Entry 8G6F (electron microscopy, 2.58 A resolution); this record covers chains a and b of the 28 polymer chains in the assembly.

Chain a:
Protein: Proteasome subunit beta-6
From: Plasmodium falciparum Dd2
UniProtKB: A0A2I0BU46 (A0A2I0BU46_PLAFO); numbering as in UniProt (aligned over 1-240)
Chain sequence (240 residues; row label = number of the first residue in the row):
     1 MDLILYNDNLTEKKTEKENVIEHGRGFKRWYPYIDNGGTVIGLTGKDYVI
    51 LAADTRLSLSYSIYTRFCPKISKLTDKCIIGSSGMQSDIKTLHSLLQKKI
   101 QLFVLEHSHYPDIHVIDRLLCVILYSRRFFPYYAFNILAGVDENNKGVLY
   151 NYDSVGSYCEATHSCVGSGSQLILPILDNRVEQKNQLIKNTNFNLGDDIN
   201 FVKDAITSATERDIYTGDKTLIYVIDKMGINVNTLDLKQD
Unresolved in the structure: 1-25
Construct notes: engineered mutation Asp-117 (Ala in A0A2I0BU46)
Ligand contacts: WLW-vs (7F1; (2S)-N-[(E,2S)-1-(1H-indol-3-yl)-4-methylsulfonyl-but-3-en-2-yl]-2-[[(2S)-3-(1H-indol-3-yl)-2-(2-morpholin-4-ylethanoylamino)propanoyl]amino]-4-methyl-pentanamide): Phe-135, Asn-151, Asp-153, Ser-154, Tyr-158, Glu-160
From the paper describing this entry:
  - binding site for WLW-vs: Phe-135, Asp-153, Tyr-158

Chain b:
Protein: Proteasome subunit beta-7
From: Plasmodium falciparum Dd2
UniProtKB: A0A0L7LW03 (A0A0L7LW03_PLAF4); residue numbers follow UniProt; this construct covers 1-265
Chain sequence (265 residues; each row starts with the number of its first residue):
     1 MTLGPVVTGTSVIAIKYKHGIMIAADRKASYGSYAKFQNVERIFKINNKT
    51 VMGFSGELADAQYLHELLTRKNINNLSEKKRKEDMYTPQHYHSYVSRVFY
   101 VRKNRIDPLFNNIIIAGINSQKYDNNDDNVLLYTNKNNDDEQNEYKNNEE
   151 YKEIHKDDLYIGFVDMHGTNFCDDYITTGYARYFALTLLRDHYKDNMTEE
   201 EARILINECLRILYFRDATSSNFIQIVKVTSKGVEYEEPYILPCVLNSAD
   251 YVYPSTLLPPAGCMW
Unresolved in the structure: 1, 139-146

Interface between chain a and chain b:
Pairs across the interface (41; chain a residue first):
  Phe-27(a) / Leu-3(b)  hydrophobic
  Phe-27(a) / Gly-4(b)
  Phe-27(a) / Pro-5(b)
  Trp-30(a) / Lys-103(b)
  Trp-30(a) / Pro-108(b)  hydrophobic
  Trp-30(a) / Met-166(b)
  Trp-30(a) / His-167(b)
  Tyr-31(a) / His-167(b)  hydrogen bond (backbone-side chain)
  Pro-32(a) / Lys-103(b)
  Pro-32(a) / His-167(b)
  Tyr-33(a) / His-167(b)
  Ile-34(a) / His-167(b)
  Ile-34(a) / Thr-169(b)
  Asn-36(a) / Thr-169(b)
  Leu-57(a) / Phe-171(b)  hydrophobic
  Leu-59(a) / Arg-182(b)
  Ser-62(a) / Arg-182(b)
  Ser-62(a) / Tyr-183(b)  hydrogen bond
  Ile-63(a) / Arg-182(b)  hydrogen bond (backbone-side chain)
  Ile-63(a) / Arg-190(b)  hydrogen bond (backbone-side chain)
  Tyr-64(a) / Phe-163(b)  hydrophobic
  Tyr-64(a) / Asp-165(b)  hydrogen bond
  Tyr-64(a) / Phe-171(b)  hydrophobic
  Tyr-64(a) / Arg-182(b)
  Tyr-64(a) / Arg-190(b)
  Thr-65(a) / Phe-171(b)
  Thr-65(a) / Asp-173(b)
  Met-85(a) / Lys-103(b)
  Gln-86(a) / Thr-169(b)
  Gln-86(a) / Asn-170(b)  hydrogen bond (side chain-backbone)
  Ser-87(a) / His-167(b)  hydrogen bond (side chain-backbone)
  Ser-87(a) / Gly-168(b)
  Ser-87(a) / Thr-169(b)
  Asp-88(a) / Tyr-100(b)
  Asp-88(a) / Lys-103(b)  salt bridge
  Lys-90(a) / Asn-170(b)
  Thr-91(a) / Tyr-100(b)
  Arg-127(a) / Tyr-100(b)  hydrogen bond
  Arg-127(a) / Asn-104(b)
  Phe-130(a) / Asn-104(b)
  Tyr-132(a) / Tyr-100(b)
Interface residues without a listed pair, chain a (24 interface residues in all): Lys-28, Arg-66
Interface residues without a listed pair, chain b (23 interface residues in all): Val-6, Arg-97, Ile-106, Leu-186

Overview:
24 residues of chain a and 23 residues of chain b are in contact, with 8 hydrogen bonds and 1 salt bridge.
Polar contacts include Asp-88(a)/Lys-103(b), Tyr-31(a)/His-167(b) and Ser-62(a)/Tyr-183(b). Ligands of chain
a: WLW-vs. From the paper: a binding site for WLW-vs at Phe-135(a), Asp-153(a) and Tyr-158(a).
Chain a is Proteasome subunit beta-6 and chain b is Proteasome subunit beta-7, both from Plasmodium falciparum
Dd2; the structure, Structure of the Plasmodium falciparum 20S proteasome beta-6 A117D mutant complexed with
inhibitor WLW-vs, was determined by electron microscopy together with 8G6E from the same study.
